1M8Y - chains C and A; structure by X-ray diffraction, 2.60 A resolution.

[Chain C]
Molecule: 10-nt RNA strand
Sequence (10 nucleotides; each row starts with the number of its first residue):
    11 AUUGUACAUA

[Chain A]
Name: Pumilio 1
Organism: Homo sapiens
Notes: fragment: Pumilio-homology domain, Residues 828-1176
Reference sequence: Q14671 (PUM1_HUMAN); residues 828-1176 here = UniProt positions 828-1176
Sequence (349 residues; each row starts with the number of its first residue):
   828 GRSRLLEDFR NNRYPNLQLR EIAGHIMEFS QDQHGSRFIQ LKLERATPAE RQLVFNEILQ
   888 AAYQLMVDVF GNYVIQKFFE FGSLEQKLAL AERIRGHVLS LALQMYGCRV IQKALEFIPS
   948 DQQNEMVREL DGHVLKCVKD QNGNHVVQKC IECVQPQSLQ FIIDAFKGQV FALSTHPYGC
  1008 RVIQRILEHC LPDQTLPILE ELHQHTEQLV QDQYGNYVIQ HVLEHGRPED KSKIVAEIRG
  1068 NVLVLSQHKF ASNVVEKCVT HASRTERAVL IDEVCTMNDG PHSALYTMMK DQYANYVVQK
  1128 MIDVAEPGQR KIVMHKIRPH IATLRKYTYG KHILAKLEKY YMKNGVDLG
Not modelled in the structure: 1169-1176
UniProt features mapped onto this chain:
  - region: Ser863 to Gln867 (Adenine-nucleotide binding in RNA target), Asn899 to Gln903 (Uracil-nucleotide binding in RNA target), Cys935 to Gln939 (Adenine-nucleotide binding in RNA target), Asn971 to Gln975 (Non-specific-nucleotide binding in RNA target), Cys1007 to Gln1011 (Adenine-nucleotide binding in RNA target), Asn1043 to Gln1047 (Uracil-nucleotide binding in RNA target), Ser1079 to Glu1083 (Guanine-nucleotide binding in RNA target), Asn1122 to Gln1126 (Uracil-nucleotide binding in RNA target)
  - natural variant: Thr1033 (T1033S: In SCA47), Arg1137 (R1137W: In SCA47), Arg1145 (R1145W: In NEDMSF)
  - mutagenesis: Ser863 to Gln867 (B and inds cytosine-nucleotide in RNA target), Asn899 to Gln903 (Specifically binds cytosine-nucleotide in RNA target), Cys935 to Gln939 (Specifically binds cytosine-nucleotide in RNA target), Asn971 to Gln975 (Specifically binds cytosine-nucleotide in RNA target), Cys1007 to Gln1011 (Specifically binds cytosine-nucleotide in RNA target; Specifically binds guanine-nucleotide in RNA target), Cys1007 (C1007N: Specifically binds uracil-nucleotide in RNA target), Asn1043 to Gln1047 (Specifically binds cytosine-nucleotide in RNA target), Asn1043 to Tyr1044 (Changes the specificity for RNA; when associated with E-1047), Gln1047 (Q1047E: Changes the specificity for RNA; when associated with 1043-SN-1044), Ser1079 to Glu1083 (Specifically binds cytosine-nucleotide in RNA target), Asn1122 to Gln1126 (Specifically binds cytosine-nucleotide in RNA target)
Reported in the primary citation:
  - binding site for the 10-nt RNA strand (chain C): Arg864, Cys935, Arg936, Gln939, His972, Asn1080, Glu1083, Asn1122, Tyr1123, Gln1126, His1159
  - contacts within the chain: Leu870-Lys904, Lys904-Glu907, Lys904-Phe908, Glu1083-Lys1084, Glu1083-Lys1127

[Chain C / chain A interface]
Pairs across the interface (43):
  A11(C) with Asn1080(A), hydrogen bond to the base; Tyr1123(A), phosphate contact
  U13(C) with Asn1122(A), hydrogen bond to the base; Tyr1123(A), hydrogen bond to the base; Gln1126(A), hydrogen bond to the base; Tyr1156(A), base contact; His1159(A), stacking on the base
  G14(C) with Ser1079(A), hydrogen bond to the base; Asn1080(A), base contact; Glu1083(A), hydrogen bond to the base; Tyr1120(A), sugar contact; Tyr1123(A), stacking on the base
  U15(C) with Gln1040(A), base contact; Asn1043(A), hydrogen bond to the base; Tyr1044(A), hydrogen bond to the base; Gln1047(A), hydrogen bond to the base; Phe1077(A), base contact; Asn1080(A), base contact
  A16(C) with Cys1007(A), base contact; Arg1008(A), base contact; Gln1011(A), hydrogen bond to the base; Tyr1041(A), sugar contact; Tyr1044(A), stacking on the base
  C17(C) with His972(A), base contact; Gln975(A), hydrogen bond to the base; Arg1008(A), hydrogen bond to the sugar
  A18(C) with Cys935(A), base contact; Arg936(A), hydrogen bond to the base; Gln939(A), hydrogen bond to the base; Gln968(A), base contact; His972(A), stacking on the base
  U19(C) with Val896(A), base contact; Asn899(A), hydrogen bond to the base; Tyr900(A), hydrogen bond to the base; Gln903(A), hydrogen bond to the base; Tyr933(A), base contact; Arg936(A), base contact
  A20(C) with Gln860(A), hydrogen bond to the sugar; Ser863(A), base contact; Arg864(A), base contact; Gln867(A), hydrogen bond to the base; Phe897(A), sugar contact; Tyr900(A), stacking on the base
Interface residues without a listed pair, chain A (38 interface residues in all): Asn969, Asn971, Lys1076, Gln1119

[Summary]
Chain C and chain A form an interface of 9 and 38 residues respectively, with 19 hydrogen bonds and 5 aromatic
stacking contacts. Polar pairs include A11(C)-Asn1080(A), U13(C)-Asn1122(A) and U13(C)-Tyr1123(A). The paper
reports a binding site for the 10-nt RNA strand (chain C) at Arg864(A), Cys935(A) and Arg936(A) among others;
contacts within the chain involving Leu870(A), Lys904(A) and Glu907(A) among others.
Chain C is a 10-nt RNA strand and chain A is Pumilio 1 (Homo sapiens); the structure, Crystal structure of the
pumilio-homology domain from human PUMILIO1 in complex with NRE2-10 RNA, was determined by X-ray diffraction
together with 1M8W and 1M8X from the same study.
